6QQN - chains D and E of the 6 polymer chains in the assembly; structure by X-ray diffraction, 2.30 A resolution.

# Chain D
Protein: Tubulin beta-2B chain
Source organism: Bos taurus
UniProt: Q6B856 (TBB2B_BOVIN); the author numbering skips numbers that UniProt does not, so the offset changes along the chain: 1-42 = UniProt 1-42; 45-360 = UniProt 43-358; 369-455 = UniProt 359-445
Amino-acid sequence (445 residues; row label = number of the first residue in the row; note: 10 numbers in that range are skipped by the numbering (no residue carries them; nothing is unmodelled there)):
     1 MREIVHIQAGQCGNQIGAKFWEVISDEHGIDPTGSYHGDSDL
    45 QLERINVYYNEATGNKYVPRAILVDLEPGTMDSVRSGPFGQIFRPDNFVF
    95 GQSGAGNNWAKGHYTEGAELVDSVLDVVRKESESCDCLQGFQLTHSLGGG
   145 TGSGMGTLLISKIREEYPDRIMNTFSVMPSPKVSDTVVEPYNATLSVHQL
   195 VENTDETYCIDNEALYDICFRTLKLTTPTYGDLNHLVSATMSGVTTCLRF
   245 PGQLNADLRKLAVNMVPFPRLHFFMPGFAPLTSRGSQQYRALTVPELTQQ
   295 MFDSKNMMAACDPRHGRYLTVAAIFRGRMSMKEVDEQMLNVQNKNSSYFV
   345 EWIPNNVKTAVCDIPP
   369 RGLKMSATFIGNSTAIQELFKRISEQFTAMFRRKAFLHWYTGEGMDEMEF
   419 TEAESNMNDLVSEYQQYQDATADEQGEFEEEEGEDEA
Unresolved in the structure: 276-285, 442-455
Bound ions: Mg2+: Gln11 (together with GDP)
Small-molecule neighbours: GDP (guanosine-5'-diphosphate): Gly10, Gln11, Cys12, Gln15, Ile16, Asn101, Ser140, Gly142, Gly143, Gly144, Thr145, Gly146, Val171, Pro173, Val177, Ser178, Glu183, Asn206, Leu209, Tyr224, Leu227, Asn228, Val231
Curated features (UniProtKB/Swiss-Prot):
  - motif: Met1 to Ile4 (MREI motif)
  - binding site (GTP): Gln11, Glu71, Ser140, Gly144, Thr145, Gly146, Asn206, Asn228
  - binding site (Mg(2+)): Glu71
  - modified residue: Ser40 (Phosphoserine), Thr57 (Phosphothreonine), Lys60 (N6-acetyllysine), Ser174 (Phosphoserine), Thr287 (Phosphothreonine), Thr292 (Phosphothreonine), Arg320 (Omega-N-methylarginine), Glu448 (5-glutamyl polyglutamate)
  - cross-link (Glycyl lysine isopeptide (Lys-Gly)): Lys60 (interchain with G-Cter in ubiquitin), Lys326 (interchain with G-Cter in ubiquitin)
What the authors report for this chain:
  - binding site for the ligand 2GE: Asn167, Phe169, Glu200, Tyr202, Val238, Cys241, Leu242, Asn249, Leu255, Ala316, Ile318, Ala354, Ile378

# Chain E
Protein: Stathmin-4
Source organism: Rattus norvegicus
UniProt: P63043 (STMN4_RAT); residues 5-145 here correspond to UniProt positions 49-189 (UniProt number = residue number + 44)
Amino-acid sequence (143 residues; each row starts with the number of its first residue):
     3 MADMEVIELNKCTSGQSFEVILKPPSFDGVPEFNASLPRRRDPSLEEIQK
    53 KLEAAEERRKYQEAELLKHLAEKREHEREVIQKAIEENNNFIKMAKEKLA
   103 QKMESNKENREAHLAAMLERLQEKDKHAEEVRKNKELKEEASR
Unresolved in the structure: 3-5, 29-43, 142-145
Sequence notes: initiating methionine (3); expression tag (4)
Curated features (UniProtKB/Swiss-Prot):
  - modified residue: Ser46 (Phosphoserine)

# Chain D / chain E interface
Contacting residue pairs - 26 pairs, chain D then chain E:
  Tyr108(D) with His129(E), hydrogen bond; Ala130(E), hydrophobic; Val133(E), hydrophobic; Arg134(E), hydrogen bond (backbone-side chain)
  Thr109(D) with Lys137(E)
  Ala112(D) with Arg134(E)
  Ser155(D) with Lys126(E)
  Lys156(D) with Asp127(E), salt bridge
  Arg158(D) with Met119(E); Leu123(E)
  Glu159(D) with Leu120(E); Leu123(E); Asp127(E)
  Pro162(D) with Met119(E)
  Asp163(D) with Arg112(E)
  Gln193(D) with Lys126(E), hydrogen bond
  Asn197(D) with Leu123(E); Lys126(E)
  Gly410(D) with Lys137(E)
  Glu411(D) with Val133(E); Lys137(E), salt bridge
  Gly412(D) with Val133(E); Asn136(E); Lys137(E)
  Met413(D) with Val133(E)
  Glu417(D) with His129(E), salt bridge
Other interface residues (no listed pair), chain E (13 interface residues in all): Leu116

# Overview
The interface between chain D and chain E involves 16 residues on one side and 13 on the other; the contacts
include 3 hydrogen bonds and 3 salt bridges. Polar pairs include Lys156(D)-Asp127(E), Glu411(D)-Lys137(E) and
Glu417(D)-His129(E). Chain D binds GDP. The paper reports a binding site for the ligand 2GE at Asn167(D),
Phe169(D) and Glu200(D) among others.
Here chain D is Tubulin beta-2B chain (Bos taurus) and chain E is Stathmin-4 (Rattus norvegicus). Entry 6QQN
(Tubulin-TH588 complex) was determined by X-ray diffraction.
